PDB entry 4L5Z | X-ray diffraction, 2.18 A resolution | chain A

== Chain A ==
Protein: 5-methyltetrahydropteroyltriglutamate--homocysteine methyltransferase
From: Candida albicans SC5314
Notes: EC 2.1.1.14
UniProt: P82610 (METE_CANAL); numbering as in UniProt (aligned over 1-767)
Amino-acid sequence (789 residues; each row starts with the number of its first residue; numbers below 1 keep their minus sign (Met-21 is residue -21)):
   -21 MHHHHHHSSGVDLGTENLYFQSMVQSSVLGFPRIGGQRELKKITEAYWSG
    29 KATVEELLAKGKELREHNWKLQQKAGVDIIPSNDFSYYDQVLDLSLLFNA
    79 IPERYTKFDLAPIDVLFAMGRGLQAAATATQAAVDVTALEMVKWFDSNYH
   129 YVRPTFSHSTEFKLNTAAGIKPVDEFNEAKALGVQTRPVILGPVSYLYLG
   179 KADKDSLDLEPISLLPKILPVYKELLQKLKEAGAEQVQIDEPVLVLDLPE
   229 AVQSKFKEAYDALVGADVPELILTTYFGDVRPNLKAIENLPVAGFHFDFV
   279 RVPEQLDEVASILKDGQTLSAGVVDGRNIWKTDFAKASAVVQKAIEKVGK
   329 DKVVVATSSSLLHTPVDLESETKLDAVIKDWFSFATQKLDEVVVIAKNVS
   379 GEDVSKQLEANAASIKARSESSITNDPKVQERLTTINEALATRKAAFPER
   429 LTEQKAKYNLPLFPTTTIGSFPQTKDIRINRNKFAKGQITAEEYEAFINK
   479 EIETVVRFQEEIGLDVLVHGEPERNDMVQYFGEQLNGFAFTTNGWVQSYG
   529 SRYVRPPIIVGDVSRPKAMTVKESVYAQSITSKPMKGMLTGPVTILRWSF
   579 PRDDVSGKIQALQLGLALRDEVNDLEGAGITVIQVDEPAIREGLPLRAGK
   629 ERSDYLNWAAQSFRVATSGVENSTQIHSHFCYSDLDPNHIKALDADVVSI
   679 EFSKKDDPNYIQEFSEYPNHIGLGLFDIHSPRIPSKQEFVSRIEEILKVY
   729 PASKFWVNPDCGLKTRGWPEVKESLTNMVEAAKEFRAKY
Not modelled in the structure: -21 to 0, 103-111, 660-662, 682-683
Sequence notes: expression tag (-21 to 0); engineered mutation Ala103 (Lys in P82610), Ala104 (Lys in P82610), Ala107 (Glu in P82610)
UniProt features mapped onto this chain:
  - active site: His707 (Proton donor)
  - binding site (5-methyltetrahydropteroyltri-L-glutamate): Lys19, Asn126, Asp504, Tyr527, Arg530, Tyr531, Trp576
  - binding site (L-homocysteine): Ile446 to Ser448, Glu499, Asp614
  - binding site (L-methionine): Ile446 to Ser448, Glu499, Asp614
  - binding site (Zn(2+)): His657, Cys659, Glu679, Cys739
  - mutagenesis: Met119 (M119A: 22% of the catalytic activity of the wild-type), Lys121 (K121A: Less than 5% of the catalytic activity of the wild-type), Asn126 (N126A: Loss of catalytic activity), His128 (H128A: 26% of the catalytic activity of the wild-type), Gln451 (Q451A: Less than 5% of the catalytic activity of the wild-type), Arg456 (R456A: 38% of the catalytic activity of the wild-type), Arg459 (R459A: Less than 5% of the catalytic activity of the wild-type), Tyr660 (Y660A/Q: Loss of catalytic activity; Y660F: No effect on catalytic activity), His707 (H707A/K: Less than 5% of the catalytic activity of the wild-type)
Bound ions: Zn2+: His657, Cys659, Cys739 (together with 2-amino-4-mercapto-butyric acid)
Ligand contacts: 2-amino-4-mercapto-butyric acid (HCS): Ile446, Gly447, Ser448, Glu499, Met505, Met566, Gln612, Asp614, Pro616, His657, Cys659, Cys739, Gly740

== Overview ==
Chain A binds 2-amino-4-mercapto-butyric acid. His657, Cys659 and Cys739 form the Zn2+ site. From UniProt:
active-site residue His707, 7 residues binding 5-methyltetrahydropteroyltri-L-glutamate, 5
L-homocysteine-binding residues and 5 L-methionine-binding residues.
Chain A is 5-methyltetrahydropteroyltriglutamate--homocysteine methyltransferase (Candida albicans SC5314);
the structure, Crystal structure of the Candida albicans Methionine Synthase in complex with Homocysteine, was
determined by X-ray diffraction together with 4L61, 4L64, 4L65, 4L6H and 4L6O from the same study.
